4WVB - chain A; structure by X-ray diffraction, 1.77 A resolution.

Chain A:
Name: Uncharacterized protein
Organism: Thermus thermophilus HB8
Reference sequence: Q5SJN0 (Q5SJN0_THET8); residue numbers follow UniProt; this construct covers 1-420
Chain sequence (420 residues; each row starts with the number of its first residue):
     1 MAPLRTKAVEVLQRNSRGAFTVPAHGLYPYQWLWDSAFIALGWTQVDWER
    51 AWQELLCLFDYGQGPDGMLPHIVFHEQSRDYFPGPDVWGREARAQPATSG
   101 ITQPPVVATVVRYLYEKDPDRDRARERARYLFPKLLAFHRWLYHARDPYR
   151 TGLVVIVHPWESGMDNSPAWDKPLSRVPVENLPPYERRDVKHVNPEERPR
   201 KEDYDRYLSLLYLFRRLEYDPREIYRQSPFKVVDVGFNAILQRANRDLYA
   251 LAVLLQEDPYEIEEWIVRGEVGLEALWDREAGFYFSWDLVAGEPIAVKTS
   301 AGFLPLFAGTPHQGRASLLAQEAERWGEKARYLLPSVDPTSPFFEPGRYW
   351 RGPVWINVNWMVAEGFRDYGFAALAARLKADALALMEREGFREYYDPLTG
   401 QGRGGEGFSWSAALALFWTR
Not modelled in the structure: 1-2, 86-87, 180-201
Ligand contacts: alpha-D-glucopyranose (GLC): Pro23, Trp32, Trp34, Asp35, Gln103, Gly163, Asp165, Tyr349, Trp350, Trp355, Glu393, Phe408, Trp410

Summary:
Chain A binds alpha-D-glucopyranose.
Chain A is Uncharacterized protein (Thermus thermophilus HB8); the structure, Crystal structure of GH63
mannosylglycerate hydrolase from Thermus thermophilus HB8 in complex with glucose, was determined by X-ray
diffraction, deposited together with 4WVA and 4WVC.
